Entry 8AGE (electron microscopy, 2.80 A resolution); this record covers chains A and B of the 9 polymer chains in the assembly.

== Chain A ==
Protein: Dolichyl-diphosphooligosaccharide--protein glycosyltransferase subunit STT3
From: Saccharomyces cerevisiae
Notes: EC 2.4.99.18
Reference sequence: P39007 (STT3_YEAST); numbering as in UniProt (aligned over 1-718)
Chain sequence (718 residues; each row starts with the number of its first residue):
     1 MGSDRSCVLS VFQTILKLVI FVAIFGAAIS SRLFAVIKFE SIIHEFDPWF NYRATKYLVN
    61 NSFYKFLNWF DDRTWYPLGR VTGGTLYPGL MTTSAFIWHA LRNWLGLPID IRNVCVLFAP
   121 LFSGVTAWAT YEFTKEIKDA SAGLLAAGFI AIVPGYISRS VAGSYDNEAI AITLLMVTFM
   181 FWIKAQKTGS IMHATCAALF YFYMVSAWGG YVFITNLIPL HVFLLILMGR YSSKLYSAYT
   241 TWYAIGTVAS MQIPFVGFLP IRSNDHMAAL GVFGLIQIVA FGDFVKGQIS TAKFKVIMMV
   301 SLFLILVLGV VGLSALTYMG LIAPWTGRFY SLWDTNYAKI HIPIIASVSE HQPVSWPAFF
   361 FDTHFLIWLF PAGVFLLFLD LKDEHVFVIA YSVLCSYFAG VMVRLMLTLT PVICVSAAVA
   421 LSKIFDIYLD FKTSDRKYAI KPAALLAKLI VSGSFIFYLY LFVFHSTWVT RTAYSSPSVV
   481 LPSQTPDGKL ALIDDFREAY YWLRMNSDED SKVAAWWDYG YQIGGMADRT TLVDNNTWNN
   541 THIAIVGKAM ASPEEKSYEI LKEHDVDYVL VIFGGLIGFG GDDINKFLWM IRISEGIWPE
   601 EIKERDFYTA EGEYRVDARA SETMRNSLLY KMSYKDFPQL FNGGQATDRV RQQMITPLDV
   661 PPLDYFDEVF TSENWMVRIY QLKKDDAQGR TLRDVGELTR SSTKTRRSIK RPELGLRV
Unresolved in the structure: 1-5, 290-342, 433-440, 484-491
Curated features (UniProtKB/Swiss-Prot):
  - region: Trp-516 to Asp-518 (Interacts with target acceptor peptide in protein substrate)
  - motif: Glu-45 to Asp-47 (DXD motif 1), Asp-166 to Glu-168 (DXD motif 2), Ser-347 to Glu-350 (SVSE motif), Trp-516 to Gly-520 (WWDYG motif), Asp-583 to Met-590 (DK motif)
  - binding site (Mn(2+)): Asp-47, Asp-166, Glu-168
  - binding site (dolichyl diphosphooligosaccharide): Arg-404, Tyr-521
  - site: Asp-47 (Interacts with target acceptor peptide in protein substrate), Arg-159 (Important for catalytic activity), Glu-350 (Interacts with target acceptor peptide in protein substrate), Lys-586 (Interacts with target acceptor peptide in protein substrate)
  - glycosylation (N-linked (GlcNAc...) asparagine): Asn-60, Asn-535, Asn-539 (high mannose)
  - mutagenesis: Asp-47 (D47A: Lethal; impairs the catalytic activity), Arg-159 (R159A: Temperature sensitive and staurosporine sensitive), Ser-160 (S160A: Temperature sensitive and staurosporine sensitive), Gly-163 (G163R: Temperature sensitive and staurosporine sensitive), Ser-164 (S164A: Temperature sensitive and staurosporine sensitive), Asp-166 (D166A: Lethal; impairs the catalytic activity), Glu-168 (E168Q: Lethal; impairs the catalytic activity), Trp-208 (W208A: Lethal; abolishes interaction with OST1 and WBP1), Gly-210 (G210D: Temperature sensitive and staurosporine sensitive), Glu-350 (E350A: Lethal; impairs the catalytic activity), Val-393 (V393I: Staurosporine sensitive), Arg-404 (R404A: Lethal; abolishes interaction with OST1 and WBP1), 10 further mutagenesis entries in UniProt
Covalently attached groups: glycan linked to Asn-539
Bound ions: Mn2+ near Asp-166 (its only coordinating residue here)
Residues lining bound ligands:
  - 5-Carboxy-N,N'-tetramethyl rhodamine (323; 2-[3,6-bis(dimethylamino)xanthen-9-yl]-5-methanoyl-benzoate): Phe-361, Trp-468, Thr-472, Ala-473, Ser-476, Pro-482
  - palmitoyl-linoleoyl phosphatidylcholine (CPL; 1-palmitoyl-2-linoleoyl-sn-glycero-3-phosphocholine), molecule 1: Val-22, Phe-25, Gly-26, Ile-29, Ser-30, Leu-33
  - palmitoyl-linoleoyl phosphatidylcholine (CPL), molecule 2: Ile-29, Leu-33, Val-36, Ile-37, Ser-41, Ile-97, Ala-100, Leu-101, Leu-105, Leu-107, Ile-109, Arg-112, Asn-113, Val-114, Leu-117, Leu-121
  - palmitoyl-linoleoyl phosphatidylcholine (CPL), molecule 3: Phe-63, Leu-67, Pro-88, Thr-92, Thr-93, Phe-96, Leu-199, Phe-202, Tyr-203, Ser-206, Gln-252, Ile-253, Pro-254
  - palmitoyl-linoleoyl phosphatidylcholine (CPL), molecule 4: Leu-105, Leu-107, Ile-109
  - KZB ((2S,3R,4R,5S,6S)-2-(hydroxymethyl)-6-[(1S,2R,3R,4R,5'S,6S,7R,8S,9R,12R,13R,15S,16S,18R)-5',7,9,13-tetramethyl-3,15-bis(oxidanyl)spiro[5-oxapentacyclo[10.8.0.02,9.04,8.013,18]icosane-6,2'-oxane]-16-yl]oxy-oxane-3,4,5-triol), molecule 1: Leu-58, Val-59, Asn-61, Ser-62, Phe-63, Thr-92, Ala-95, Phe-96, Trp-98, His-99, Arg-102
  - KZB, molecule 2: Phe-258, Ile-261, Arg-262
  - phosphatidylethanolamine (PTY): Leu-224, Leu-227, Met-228, Arg-230, Phe-378, Leu-381, Ile-389, Val-393

== Chain B ==
Protein: OST4 isoform 1
From: Saccharomyces cerevisiae
Reference sequence: A0A8H8UM72 (A0A8H8UM72_YEASX); residue numbers follow UniProt; this construct covers 1-36
Chain sequence (65 residues; row label = number of the first residue in the row):
     1 MISDEQLNSL AITFGIVMMT LIVIYHAVDS TMSPKNRTLQ VDGGSGGSLE VLFQGPTETS
    61 QVAPA
Unresolved in the structure: 34-65
Sequence notes: expression tag (37-65)
Residues lining bound ligands:
  - palmitoyl-linoleoyl phosphatidylcholine (CPL; 1-palmitoyl-2-linoleoyl-sn-glycero-3-phosphocholine): Met-1, Ile-2, Leu-10, Phe-14
  - KZB ((2S,3R,4R,5S,6S)-2-(hydroxymethyl)-6-[(1S,2R,3R,4R,5'S,6S,7R,8S,9R,12R,13R,15S,16S,18R)-5',7,9,13-tetramethyl-3,15-bis(oxidanyl)spiro[5-oxapentacyclo[10.8.0.02,9.04,8.013,18]icosane-6,2'-oxane]-16-yl]oxy-oxane-3,4,5-triol), molecule 1: Met-1, Ile-2, Gln-6
  - KZB, molecule 2: Asn-8, Ser-9, Ile-12, Thr-13, Ile-16, Val-17, Thr-20

== Chain A / chain B interface ==
Pairs across the interface (51):
  Leu-9(A) with Met-32(B), hydrophobic
  Gln-13(A) with Tyr-25(B); Asp-29(B), hydrogen bond
  Leu-16(A) with Tyr-25(B), hydrophobic
  Lys-17(A) with Tyr-25(B)
  Val-19(A) with Leu-21(B), hydrophobic
  Ile-20(A) with Leu-21(B); Ile-22(B), hydrophobic; Tyr-25(B), hydrophobic
  Ala-23(A) with Phe-14(B)
  Ile-24(A) with Met-18(B), hydrophobic
  Gly-26(A) with Phe-14(B)
  Ala-27(A) with Phe-14(B), hydrophobic
  Ser-30(A) with Leu-7(B); Ala-11(B); Phe-14(B)
  Leu-33(A) with Leu-7(B)
  Phe-34(A) with Leu-7(B), hydrophobic; Asn-8(B)
  Ile-37(A) with Ile-2(B), hydrophobic; Ser-3(B); Leu-7(B), hydrophobic
  Ser-141(A) with Tyr-25(B); His-26(B); Asp-29(B), hydrogen bond
  Leu-144(A) with Ile-22(B); Tyr-25(B), hydrophobic
  Leu-145(A) with Ile-22(B), hydrophobic; His-26(B)
  Gly-148(A) with Met-18(B)
  Ser-422(A) with His-26(B)
  Phe-425(A) with His-26(B); Ser-30(B)
  Asp-426(A) with His-26(B), salt bridge; Ser-30(B), hydrogen bond
  Leu-429(A) with Ala-27(B); Ser-30(B); Thr-31(B), hydrogen bond (backbone-side chain)
  Asp-430(A) with Ser-30(B); Thr-31(B)
  Phe-431(A) with Thr-31(B), hydrogen bond (backbone-side chain)
  Ile-456(A) with Val-23(B), hydrophobic
  Leu-459(A) with Met-19(B), hydrophobic; Val-23(B), hydrophobic
  Tyr-460(A) with Ile-16(B), hydrophobic; Thr-20(B), hydrogen bond
  Val-463(A) with Met-19(B), hydrophobic
  Thr-467(A) with Asn-8(B); Ile-12(B)
  Arg-471(A) with Asp-4(B), salt bridge; Asn-8(B)
Also at the interface, not in a pair above, chain A (36 interface residues in all): Ser-31, Lys-38, Ala-140, Ile-152, Lys-432, Phe-464
Also at the interface, not in a pair above, chain B (30 interface residues in all): Met-1, Glu-5, Leu-10, Gly-15, Val-17, Ile-24, Val-28, Ser-33

== Summary ==
The interface between chain A and chain B involves 36 residues on one side and 30 on the other, with 6
hydrogen bonds and 2 salt bridges. Among the polar pairs are Asp-426(A)/His-26(B), Arg-471(A)/Asp-4(B) and
Gln-13(A)/Asp-29(B).
Chain A is Dolichyl-diphosphooligosaccharide--protein glycosyltransferase subunit STT3 and chain B is OST4
isoform 1, both from Saccharomyces cerevisiae; the structure, Structure of yeast oligosaccharylransferase
complex with acceptor peptide bound, was determined by electron microscopy together with 8AGB and 8AGC from
the same study.
